4G7S - chains A and C of the 3 polymer chains in the assembly; structure by X-ray diffraction, 2.00 A resolution.

== Chain A ==
Name: Cytochrome c oxidase subunit 1
Organism: Thermus thermophilus
Notes: EC 1.9.3.1
UniProtKB: Q5SJ79 (COX1_THET8); numbering as in UniProt (aligned over 2-562)
Amino-acid sequence (569 residues; numbered -6 to 562; the number before each row is that of its first residue; numbers below 1 keep their minus sign (Met-6 is residue -6)):
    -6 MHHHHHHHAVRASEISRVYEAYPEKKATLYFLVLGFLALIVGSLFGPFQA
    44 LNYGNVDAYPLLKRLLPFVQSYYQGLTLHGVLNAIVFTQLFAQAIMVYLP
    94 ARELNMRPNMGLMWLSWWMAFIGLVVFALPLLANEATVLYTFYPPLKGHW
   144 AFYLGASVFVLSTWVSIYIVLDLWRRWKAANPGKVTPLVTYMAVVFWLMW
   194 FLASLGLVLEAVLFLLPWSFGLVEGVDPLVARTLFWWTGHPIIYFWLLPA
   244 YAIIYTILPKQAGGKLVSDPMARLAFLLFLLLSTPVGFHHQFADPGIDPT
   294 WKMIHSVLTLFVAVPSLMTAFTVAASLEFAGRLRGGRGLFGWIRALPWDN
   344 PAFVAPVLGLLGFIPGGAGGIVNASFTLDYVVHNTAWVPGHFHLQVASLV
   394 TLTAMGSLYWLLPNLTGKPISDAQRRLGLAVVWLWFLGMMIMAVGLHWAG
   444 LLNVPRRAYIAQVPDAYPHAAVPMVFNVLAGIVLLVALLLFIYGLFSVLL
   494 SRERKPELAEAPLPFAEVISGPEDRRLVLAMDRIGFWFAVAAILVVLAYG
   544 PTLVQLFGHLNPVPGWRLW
Disordered / not traced: -6 to 8
Differences from the reference sequence: expression tag (-6 to 1); engineered mutation Phe120 (Ala in Q5SJ79), Ile236 (Val in Q5SJ79)
Bound ions: heme Fe: His72, His386; Cu ion: His233, His282, His283 (together with peroxide ion); heme-as Fe: His384 (together with peroxide ion)
Residues lining bound ligands:
  - heme-as (HAS): Tyr133, Thr134, Trp229, Ile236, Tyr237, Trp239, Leu240, Tyr244, His282, His283, Thr302, Val305, Ala306, Ser309, Leu310, Thr312, Ala313, Val316, Ala317, Leu320, Trp335, Ile336, Trp341, Val350, Leu353, Leu354, Phe356, Ile357, Gly360, Gly363, Ile364, Asn366, Ala367, Asp372, His376, Asn377, Val381, His384, Phe385, Gln388, Val389, Val393, Arg449, Arg450
  - heme (HEM): Leu32, Ser36, Gly39, Pro40, Gln42, Ala43, Tyr46, Tyr65, Leu69, His72, Gly73, Asn76, Ala77, Phe80, Thr81, Leu132, Tyr133, Pro382, Phe385, His386, Val389, Ala390, Thr394, Trp428, Met432, Met435, Arg449, Arg450, Ala451, Leu477
  - peroxide ion (PER): His233, Ile236, His282, His283, His384
Curated features (UniProtKB/Swiss-Prot):
  - binding site (Fe(II)-heme a): His72, His386
  - binding site (Cu cation): His233, Tyr237, His282, His283
  - binding site (heme a3): His384
  - cross-link: His233 to Tyr237 (1'-histidyl-3'-tyrosine (His-Tyr))

== Chain C ==
Name: Cytochrome c oxidase polypeptide 2A
Organism: Thermus thermophilus
Notes: EC 1.9.3.1
UniProtKB: P82543 (COXA_THET8); numbering as in UniProt (aligned over 1-34)
Amino-acid sequence (34 residues; numbered 1 to 34; the number before each row is that of its first residue):
     1 MEEKPKGALAVILVLTLTILVFWLGVYAVFFARG
Disordered / not traced: 1-3
Curated features (UniProtKB/Swiss-Prot):
  - modified residue: Met1 (N-formylmethionine)

== How chain A and chain C interact ==
Pairs across the interface (42):
  Leu310(A) - Ile19(C)  hydrophobic
  Ala313(A) - Leu15(C)  hydrophobic
  Phe314(A) - Pro5(C)  hydrophobic
  Phe314(A) - Leu9(C)  hydrophobic
  Phe314(A) - Ile12(C)  hydrophobic
  Ala317(A) - Ala8(C)
  Ala317(A) - Val11(C)  hydrophobic
  Ala318(A) - Ala8(C)
  Glu321(A) - Pro5(C)
  Glu321(A) - Lys6(C)  hydrogen bond (side chain-backbone)
  Glu321(A) - Gly7(C)  hydrogen bond (side chain-backbone)
  Glu321(A) - Ala8(C)  hydrogen bond (side chain-backbone)
  Arg325(A) - Lys6(C)
  Gly331(A) - Lys6(C)  hydrogen bond (backbone-side chain)
  Leu332(A) - Lys6(C)
  Trp335(A) - Gly7(C)
  Ile357(A) - Leu15(C)  hydrophobic
  Ile357(A) - Thr18(C)
  Pro358(A) - Thr18(C)
  Pro358(A) - Phe22(C)
  Ala361(A) - Thr18(C)
  Ala361(A) - Ile19(C)  hydrophobic
  Ala361(A) - Phe22(C)  hydrophobic
  Gly362(A) - Phe22(C)
  Ile364(A) - Ile19(C)  hydrophobic
  Ile364(A) - Trp23(C)
  Val365(A) - Phe22(C)
  Val365(A) - Trp23(C)  hydrophobic
  Val365(A) - Val26(C)  hydrophobic
  Ser368(A) - Trp23(C)  hydrogen bond
  Thr370(A) - Phe30(C)
  Leu371(A) - Trp23(C)
  Leu371(A) - Tyr27(C)  hydrophobic
  Val374(A) - Val26(C)  hydrophobic
  Val374(A) - Val29(C)  hydrophobic
  Val374(A) - Phe30(C)  hydrophobic
  Val374(A) - Arg33(C)  hydrogen bond (backbone-side chain)
  Trp380(A) - Phe22(C)  hydrophobic
  Trp380(A) - Val26(C)  hydrophobic
  His440(A) - Phe22(C)
  Leu444(A) - Arg33(C)  hydrogen bond (backbone-side chain)
  Asn446(A) - Arg33(C)
Other interface residues (no listed pair), chain C (19 interface residues in all): Ala10, Val14

== In short ==
The interface between chain A and chain C involves 24 residues on one side and 19 on the other; the contacts
include 7 hydrogen bonds. Polar pairs include Glu321(A)-Lys6(C), Glu321(A)-Gly7(C) and Glu321(A)-Ala8(C).
Bound to chain A: heme, heme-as and peroxide ion.
Chain A is Cytochrome c oxidase subunit 1 and chain C is Cytochrome c oxidase polypeptide 2A, both from
Thermus thermophilus; the structure, Structure of Recombinant Cytochrome ba3 Oxidase mutant V236I from Thermus
thermophilus, was determined by X-ray diffraction.
